PDB entry 5TGV | X-ray diffraction, 2.97 A resolution | chains A and B of the 6 polymer chains in the assembly

== Chain A ==
Molecule: Hemagglutinin HA1 chain
Source organism: Influenza A virus
UniProtKB: A0A0J9X252 (A0A0J9X252_9INFA); the construct lacks a stretch of the UniProt sequence and is renumbered around it, so the offset changes along the chain: 7-129 = UniProt 1-123; 130-158 = UniProt 125-153; 159-263 = UniProt 156-260; 265-276 = UniProt 261-272; 1 more segments
Sequence (323 residues; numbered 7 to 326 plus 4 insertion-coded residues; 1 number in that range is skipped by the numbering (no residue carries it; nothing is unmodelled there); the number before each row is that of its first residue; a row labelled like 158A-158B holds insertion residues (158A, then the next letters in order)):
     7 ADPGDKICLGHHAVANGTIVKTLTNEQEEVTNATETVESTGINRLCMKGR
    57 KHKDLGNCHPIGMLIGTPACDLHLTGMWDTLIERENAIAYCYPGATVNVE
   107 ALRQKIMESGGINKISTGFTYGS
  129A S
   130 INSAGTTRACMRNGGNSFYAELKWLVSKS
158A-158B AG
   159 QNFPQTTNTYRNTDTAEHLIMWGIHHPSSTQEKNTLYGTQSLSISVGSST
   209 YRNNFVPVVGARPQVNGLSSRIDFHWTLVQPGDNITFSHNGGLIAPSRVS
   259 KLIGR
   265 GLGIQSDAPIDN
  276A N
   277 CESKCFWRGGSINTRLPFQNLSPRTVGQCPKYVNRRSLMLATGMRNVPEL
Unresolved in the structure: 7-10, 326
Sequence notes: engineered mutation Ala-158A (Lys154 in A0A0J9X252), Thr-193 (Asp190 in A0A0J9X252), Leu-226 (Gln223 in A0A0J9X252), Ser-228 (Gly225 in A0A0J9X252)
Disulfides: Cys-52/Cys-277, Cys-64/Cys-76, Cys-97/Cys-139, Cys-281/Cys-305
Glycans and other covalent adducts: N-acetylglucosamine (NAG) linked to Asn-38, Asn-242
Reported in the primary citation:
  - binding site for N-acetyl-alpha-neuraminic acid: Tyr-98, Trp-153
  - binding site for beta-D-galactopyranose: Leu-226
  - mutagenesis - Q226L/G228S, G228S: abolished binding to alpha2-3 sialosides
  - mutagenesis - Q226L/G228S: unchanged binding to human-type alpha2-6 receptors

== Chain B ==
Molecule: Hemagglutinin HA2 chain
Source organism: Influenza A virus
UniProtKB: A0A0J9X253 (A0A0J9X253_9INFA); numbering as in UniProt (aligned over 2-174)
Sequence (180 residues; numbered 2 to 181; the number before each row is that of its first residue):
     2 LFGAIAGFLENGWEGMVDGWYGFRHQNAQGTGQAADYKSTQAAIDQITGK
    52 LNRLVEKTNTEFESIESEFSEIEHQIGNVINWTKDSITDIWTYQAELLVA
   102 MENQHTIDMADSEMLNLYERVRKQLRQNAEEDGKGCFEIYHACDDSCMES
   152 IRNNTYDHSQYREEALLNRLNINSGRLVPR
Unresolved in the structure: 173-181
Sequence notes: expression tag (175-181)
Disulfides: Cys-144/Cys-148

== How chain A and chain B interact ==
Cross-chain cystine bridges: Cys-14(A)/Cys-137(B)
Residue-residue contacts (133; chain A residue first):
  Asp-11(A) / Gln-27(B)
  Asp-11(A) / Asn-28(B)
  Asp-11(A) / Ala-29(B)
  Asp-11(A) / Glu-139(B)
  Asp-11(A) / Ile-140(B)  hydrogen bond (backbone-backbone)
  Asp-11(A) / Ala-143(B)
  Asp-11(A) / Cys-144(B)  hydrogen bond (side chain-backbone)
  Lys-12(A) / His-26(B)
  Lys-12(A) / Gln-27(B)  hydrogen bond (backbone-backbone)
  Lys-12(A) / Asp-133(B)
  Lys-12(A) / Lys-135(B)
  Lys-12(A) / Phe-138(B)
  Lys-12(A) / Glu-139(B)
  Lys-12(A) / Met-149(B)
  Ile-13(A) / Phe-24(B)  hydrophobic
  Ile-13(A) / Arg-25(B)
  Ile-13(A) / Cys-137(B)
  Ile-13(A) / Phe-138(B)  hydrogen bond (backbone-backbone)
  Ile-13(A) / Ile-140(B)  hydrophobic
  Ile-13(A) / Ile-152(B)  hydrophobic
  Cys-14(A) / Trp-14(B)
  Cys-14(A) / Gly-23(B)
  Cys-14(A) / Phe-24(B)
  Cys-14(A) / Arg-25(B)  hydrogen bond (backbone-backbone)
  Cys-14(A) / Gly-136(B)
  Cys-14(A) / Cys-137(B)  disulfide
  Leu-15(A) / Leu-10(B)
  Leu-15(A) / Trp-14(B)
  Leu-15(A) / Gly-23(B)
  Leu-15(A) / Phe-24(B)  hydrophobic
  Leu-15(A) / Leu-118(B)
  Leu-15(A) / Tyr-119(B)  hydrophobic
  Leu-15(A) / Gly-136(B)  hydrogen bond (backbone-backbone)
  Leu-15(A) / Phe-138(B)  hydrophobic
  Gly-16(A) / Trp-14(B)
  Gly-16(A) / Met-17(B)
  Gly-16(A) / Tyr-22(B)
  Gly-16(A) / Gly-23(B)  hydrogen bond (backbone-backbone)
  Gly-16(A) / Met-115(B)
  His-17(A) / Ile-6(B)
  His-17(A) / Leu-10(B)
  His-17(A) / Asn-12(B)
  His-17(A) / Gly-13(B)  hydrogen bond (side chain-backbone)
  His-17(A) / Trp-14(B)  hydrogen bond (backbone-backbone)
  His-17(A) / Met-17(B)
  His-17(A) / Trp-21(B)
  His-17(A) / Met-115(B)
  His-18(A) / Trp-14(B)
  His-18(A) / Met-17(B)
  His-18(A) / Gly-20(B)
  His-18(A) / Trp-21(B)  hydrogen bond (backbone-backbone)
  Ala-19(A) / Gly-13(B)
  Ala-19(A) / Trp-14(B)  hydrogen bond (backbone-backbone)
  Ala-19(A) / Glu-15(B)
  Val-20(A) / Glu-15(B)
  Ala-21(A) / Glu-15(B)  hydrogen bond (backbone-side chain)
  Val-26(A) / Asn-104(B)
  Lys-27(A) / Glu-97(B)  salt bridge
  Lys-27(A) / Ala-101(B)
  Lys-27(A) / Asn-104(B)  hydrogen bond (backbone-side chain)
  Thr-28(A) / Ala-101(B)
  Thr-28(A) / Asn-104(B)
  Thr-28(A) / Gln-105(B)  hydrogen bond
  Leu-29(A) / Ala-101(B)
  Leu-29(A) / Met-102(B)  hydrophobic
  Thr-30(A) / Gln-105(B)
  Glu-34(A) / Ile-108(B)
  Glu-89(A) / Phe-70(B)
  Arg-90(A) / Phe-70(B)
  Glu-91(A) / Phe-70(B)
  Glu-106(A) / Ser-68(B)
  Glu-106(A) / Ser-71(B)
  Arg-109(A) / Ser-68(B)
  Gln-110(A) / Ser-65(B)
  Glu-114(A) / Glu-64(B)
  Gly-265(A) / Glu-64(B)
  Leu-266(A) / Glu-62(B)
  Gln-269(A) / Glu-67(B)
  Gln-269(A) / Ser-68(B)  hydrogen bond
  Gln-269(A) / Glu-69(B)  hydrogen bond (side chain-backbone)
  Gln-269(A) / Phe-70(B)
  Ser-270(A) / Phe-70(B)
  Asp-271(A) / Phe-70(B)
  Arg-284(A) / Glu-69(B)  salt bridge
  Arg-284(A) / Phe-70(B)
  Arg-291(A) / Val-56(B)
  Pro-293(A) / Leu-55(B)
  Phe-294(A) / Ala-96(B)  hydrophobic
  Arg-300(A) / Glu-67(B)
  Arg-300(A) / Glu-69(B)  salt bridge
  Val-302(A) / Phe-63(B)
  Val-302(A) / Ser-65(B)
  Gly-303(A) / Thr-61(B)
  Gly-303(A) / Phe-63(B)  hydrogen bond (backbone-backbone)
  Gln-304(A) / Thr-61(B)
  Gln-304(A) / Glu-62(B)  hydrogen bond
  Cys-305(A) / Asn-60(B)
  Lys-307(A) / Phe-63(B)
  Lys-307(A) / Trp-92(B)
  Tyr-308(A) / Thr-89(B)
  Val-309(A) / Trp-92(B)
  Val-309(A) / Thr-93(B)
  Asn-310(A) / Thr-89(B)
  Asn-310(A) / Thr-93(B)  hydrogen bond (backbone-side chain)
  Arg-311(A) / Thr-93(B)
  Arg-311(A) / Glu-97(B)  salt bridge
  Leu-314(A) / Ala-96(B)  hydrophobic
  Met-315(A) / Val-100(B)
  Met-315(A) / Asn-104(B)  hydrogen bond (backbone-side chain)
  Leu-316(A) / Leu-55(B)  hydrophobic
  Leu-316(A) / Glu-103(B)
  Leu-316(A) / Asn-104(B)
  Ala-317(A) / Asn-104(B)  hydrogen bond (backbone-side chain)
  Ala-317(A) / Thr-107(B)
  Thr-318(A) / Ile-48(B)
  Gly-319(A) / Trp-21(B)
  Gly-319(A) / Thr-107(B)
  Met-320(A) / Ile-6(B)  hydrophobic
  Met-320(A) / Trp-21(B)
  Met-320(A) / Tyr-22(B)  hydrophobic
  Met-320(A) / Ala-111(B)  hydrophobic
  Arg-321(A) / Ala-7(B)
  Arg-321(A) / Ile-108(B)
  Val-323(A) / Ile-6(B)
  Val-323(A) / Glu-11(B)
  Val-323(A) / Asn-12(B)
  Val-323(A) / Gly-13(B)  hydrogen bond (backbone-backbone)
  Pro-324(A) / Asn-12(B)
  Pro-324(A) / Glu-15(B)
  Glu-325(A) / Asn-12(B)
  Glu-325(A) / Gly-13(B)
  Glu-325(A) / Trp-14(B)
  Glu-325(A) / Glu-15(B)  hydrogen bond (backbone-side chain)
Interface residues without a listed pair, chain A (60 interface residues in all): Val-36, Thr-40, Thr-42, Arg-263, Gly-267, Pro-299
Interface residues without a listed pair, chain B (70 interface residues in all): Leu-2, Leu-52, Ile-73, Lys-85, Leu-98, Leu-99, Val-122, Leu-126, His-142

== Summary ==
60 residues of chain A face 70 of chain B across their interface; the contacts include 1 disulfide bond, 23
hydrogen bonds and 4 salt bridges. Polar pairs include Lys-27(A)/Glu-97(B), Arg-284(A)/Glu-69(B) and
Arg-300(A)/Glu-69(B). From the paper: a binding site for N-acetyl-alpha-neuraminic acid at Tyr-98(A) and
Trp-153(A); Q226L/G228S and G228S of chain A abolish binding to alpha2-3 sialosides.
Chain A is Hemagglutinin HA1 chain and chain B is Hemagglutinin HA2 chain, both from Influenza A virus; the
structure, Crystal structure of H10 hemagglutinin mutant (K158aA-D193T-Q226L-G228S) from Jiangxi-Donghu (2013)
H10N8 influenza virus in complex with ..., was determined by X-ray diffraction (same publication as 5TGO,
5TGU, 5TH0, 5TH1, 5THB, 5THC and 5THF).
